PDB entry 1A9B | X-ray diffraction, 3.20 A resolution | chains A and B of the 3 polymer chains in the assembly

== Chain A ==
Protein: HLA class I histocompatibility antigen, B-35 B*3501 (alpha chain)
Organism: Homo sapiens
UniProt: P30685 (1B35_HUMAN); residues 1-277 here correspond to UniProt positions 25-301 (UniProt number = residue number + 24)
Chain sequence (277 residues; numbered 1 to 277; the number before each row is that of its first residue):
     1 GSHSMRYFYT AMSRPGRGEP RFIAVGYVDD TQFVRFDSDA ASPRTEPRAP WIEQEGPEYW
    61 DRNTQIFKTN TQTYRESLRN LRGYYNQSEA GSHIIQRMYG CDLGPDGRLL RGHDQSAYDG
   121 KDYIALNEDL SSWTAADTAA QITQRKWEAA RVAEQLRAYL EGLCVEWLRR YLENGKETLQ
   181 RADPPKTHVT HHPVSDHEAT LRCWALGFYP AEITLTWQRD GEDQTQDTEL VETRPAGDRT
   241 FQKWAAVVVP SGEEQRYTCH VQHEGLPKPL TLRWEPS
Disulfide bonds: C101-C164, C203-C259

== Chain B ==
Protein: Beta-2-microglobulin
Organism: Homo sapiens
UniProt: P61769 (B2MG_HUMAN); residues 2-100 here correspond to UniProt positions 21-119 (UniProt number = residue number + 19)
Chain sequence (100 residues; each row starts with the number of its first residue):
     1 MIQRTPKIQV YSRHPAENGK SNFLNCYVSG FHPSDIEVDL LKNGERIEKV EHSDLSFSKD
    61 WSFYLLYYTE FTPTEKDEYA CRVNHVTLSQ PKIVKWDRDM
Disulfide bonds: C26-C81
Curated features (UniProtKB/Swiss-Prot):
  - modified residue: Q3 (Pyrrolidone carboxylic acid)
  - glycosylation: I2 (N-linked (Glc) (glycation) isoleucine), K20 (N-linked (Glc) (glycation) lysine), K42 (N-linked (Glc) (glycation) lysine), K49 (N-linked (Glc) (glycation) lysine), K59 (N-linked (Glc) (glycation) lysine), K92 (N-linked (Glc) (glycation) lysine), K95 (N-linked (Glc) (glycation) lysine)

== Interface between chain A and chain B ==
Pairs across the interface (62):
  F8(A) with S56(B); F57(B)
  Y9(A) with F57(B)
  T10(A) with F57(B); F63(B)
  M12(A) with S34(B); D35(B)
  V25(A) with S56(B)
  Y27(A) with S56(B), hydrogen bond; Y64(B), hydrogen bond
  Q32(A) with D54(B), hydrogen bond
  R35(A) with D54(B), salt bridge
  R48(A) with D54(B), salt bridge
  I94(A) with P33(B), hydrophobic; S34(B)
  Q96(A) with H32(B), hydrogen bond; F57(B); W61(B), hydrogen bond (side chain-backbone); F63(B)
  R97(A) with F57(B)
  M98(A) with F57(B), hydrophobic; S58(B); K59(B); W61(B), hydrophobic
  Q115(A) with W61(B)
  S116(A) with W61(B)
  A117(A) with W61(B), hydrophobic
  D119(A) with I2(B); H32(B)
  G120(A) with I2(B); R4(B); H32(B); W61(B)
  D122(A) with W61(B), hydrogen bond
  T190(A) with D99(B), hydrogen bond
  H192(A) with D99(B), salt bridge
  R202(A) with D99(B), salt bridge; M100(B)
  W204(A) with D99(B); M100(B)
  L206(A) with P15(B)
  V231(A) with Q9(B)
  E232(A) with K7(B), salt bridge; Q9(B), hydrogen bond (backbone-side chain); Y27(B); S29(B), hydrogen bond
  R234(A) with Q9(B), hydrogen bond; Y11(B); Y27(B); M100(B), hydrogen bond (side chain-backbone)
  P235(A) with Y11(B), hydrogen bond (backbone-side chain); Y27(B); L66(B), hydrophobic
  A236(A) with R13(B), hydrogen bond (backbone-side chain); N25(B), hydrogen bond (backbone-side chain)
  G237(A) with R13(B), hydrogen bond (backbone-side chain); L66(B)
  D238(A) with R13(B)
  Q242(A) with Y11(B); S12(B), hydrogen bond (side chain-backbone); R13(B), hydrogen bond (side chain-backbone)
  W244(A) with M100(B), hydrogen bond (side chain-backbone)
Interface residues without a listed pair, chain A (37 interface residues in all): K121, H188, E229, T233
Interface residues without a listed pair, chain B (30 interface residues in all): M1, H14, L55, D60

== Summary ==
37 residues of chain A and 30 residues of chain B are in contact, with 18 hydrogen bonds and 5 salt bridges.
Among the polar pairs are R35(A)-D54(B), R48(A)-D54(B) and H192(A)-D99(B).
Here chain A is HLA class I histocompatibility antigen, B-35 B*3501 (alpha chain) and chain B is
Beta-2-microglobulin, both from Homo sapiens. Entry 1A9B (Decamer-like conformation of a nano-peptide bound to
HLA-B3501 due to nonstandard positioning of the C-terminus) was determined by X-ray diffraction together with
1A9E from the same study.
